PDB entry 5NLV | X-ray diffraction, 2.40 A resolution | chain A

== Chain A ==
Protein: IQ motif and SEC7 domain-containing protein 1
From: Homo sapiens
Reference sequence: Q6DN90 (IQEC1_HUMAN), isoform Q6DN90-2; residues 390-763 here = UniProt positions 390-763
Chain sequence (405 residues; numbered 359 to 763; the number before each row is that of its first residue):
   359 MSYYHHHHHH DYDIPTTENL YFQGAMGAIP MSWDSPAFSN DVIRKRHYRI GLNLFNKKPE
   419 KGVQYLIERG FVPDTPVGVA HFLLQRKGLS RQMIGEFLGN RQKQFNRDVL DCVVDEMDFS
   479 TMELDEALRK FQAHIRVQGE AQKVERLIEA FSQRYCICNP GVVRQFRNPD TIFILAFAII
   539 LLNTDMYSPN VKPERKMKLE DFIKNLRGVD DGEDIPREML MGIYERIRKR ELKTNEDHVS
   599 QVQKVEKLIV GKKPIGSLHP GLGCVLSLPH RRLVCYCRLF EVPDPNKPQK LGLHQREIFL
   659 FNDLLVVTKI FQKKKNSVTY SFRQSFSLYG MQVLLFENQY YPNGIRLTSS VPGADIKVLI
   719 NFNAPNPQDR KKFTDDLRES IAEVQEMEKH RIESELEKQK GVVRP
Unresolved in the structure: 359-385, 611-622, 710-714, 750-763
Sequence notes: initiating methionine (359); expression tag (360-389)
Modified residues: Cys514 (s,S-(2-hydroxyethyl)thiocysteine; CME); Cys635 (s,S-(2-hydroxyethyl)thiocysteine; CME)

== Overview ==
Chain A is IQ motif and SEC7 domain-containing protein 1 (Homo sapiens); the structure, Brag2 Sec7-PH
(390-763), was determined by X-ray diffraction together with 5NLY from the same study.
